PDB entry 5VQU | X-ray diffraction, 2.60 A resolution | chains A and B

Chain A:
Protein: Reverse transcriptase/ribonuclease H
Source organism: Human immunodeficiency virus type 1 group M subtype B (isolate BH10)
Notes: EC 2.7.7.49, 2.7.7.7, 3.1.26.13; fragment: p66
UniProt: P03366 (POL_HV1B1); residues 1-555 here correspond to UniProt positions 600-1154 (UniProt number = residue number + 599)
Chain sequence (557 residues; row label = number of the first residue in the row; numbers below 1 keep their minus sign (Met-1 is residue -1)):
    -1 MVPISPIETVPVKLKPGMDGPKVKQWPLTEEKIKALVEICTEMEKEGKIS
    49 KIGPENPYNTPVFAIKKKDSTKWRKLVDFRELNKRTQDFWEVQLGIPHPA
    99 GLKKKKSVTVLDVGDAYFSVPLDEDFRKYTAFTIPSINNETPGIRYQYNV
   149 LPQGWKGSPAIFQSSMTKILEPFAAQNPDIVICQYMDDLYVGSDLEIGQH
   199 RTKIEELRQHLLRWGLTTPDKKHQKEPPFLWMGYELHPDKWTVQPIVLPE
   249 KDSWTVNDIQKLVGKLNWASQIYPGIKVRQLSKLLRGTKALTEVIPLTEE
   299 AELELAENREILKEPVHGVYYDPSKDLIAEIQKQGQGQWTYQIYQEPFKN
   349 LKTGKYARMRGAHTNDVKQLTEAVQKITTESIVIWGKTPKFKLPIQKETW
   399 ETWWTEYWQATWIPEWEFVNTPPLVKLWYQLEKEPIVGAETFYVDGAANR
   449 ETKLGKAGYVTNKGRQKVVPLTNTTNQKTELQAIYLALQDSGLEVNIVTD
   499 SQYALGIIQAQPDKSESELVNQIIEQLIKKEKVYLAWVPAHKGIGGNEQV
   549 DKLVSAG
Unresolved in the structure: 64-70, 553-555
Sequence notes: initiating methionine (-1); expression tag (0); engineered mutation Ala172 (Lys771 in P03366), Ala173 (Lys772 in P03366), Cys181 (Tyr780 in P03366), Ser280 (Cys879 in P03366)
Small-molecule neighbours: 9JP (N-(6-cyano-3-{2-[2-(2,4-dioxo-3,4-dihydropyrimidin-1(2H)-yl)ethoxy]phenoxy}-4-methylnaphthalen-1-yl)-2-fluoro-N-methylacetamide): Pro95, Leu100, Lys101, Lys102, Lys103, Val106, Val179, Cys181, Gln182, Tyr183, Tyr188, Gly190, Phe227, Leu228, Trp229, Leu234, His235, Pro236, Tyr318
Swiss-Prot annotation at these positions:
  - region: Phe227 to His235 (RT 'primer grip')
  - motif: Trp398 to Trp414 (Tryptophan repeat motif)
  - binding site (Mg(2+)): Asp110, Asp185, Asp186, Asp443, Glu478, Asp498, Asp549
  - site: Trp401 (Essential for RT p66/p51 heterodimerization), Trp414 (Essential for RT p66/p51 heterodimerization), Phe440, Tyr441 (Cleavage)

Chain B:
Protein: p51 RT
Source organism: Human immunodeficiency virus type 1 group M subtype B (isolate BH10)
Notes: fragment: p51
UniProt: P03366 (POL_HV1B1); residues 1-428 here correspond to UniProt positions 600-1027 (UniProt number = residue number + 599)
Chain sequence (428 residues; numbered 1 to 428; the number before each row is that of its first residue):
     1 PISPIETVPVKLKPGMDGPKVKQWPLTEEKIKALVEICTEMEKEGKISKI
    51 GPENPYNTPVFAIKKKDSTKWRKLVDFRELNKRTQDFWEVQLGIPHPAGL
   101 KKKKSVTVLDVGDAYFSVPLDEDFRKYTAFTIPSINNETPGIRYQYNVLP
   151 QGWKGSPAIFQSSMTKILEPFKKQNPDIVIYQYMDDLYVGSDLEIGQHRT
   201 KIEELRQHLLRWGLTTPDKKHQKEPPFLWMGYELHPDKWTVQPIVLPEKD
   251 SWTVNDIQKLVGKLNWASQIYPGIKVRQLSKLLRGTKALTEVIPLTEEAE
   301 LELAENREILKEPVHGVYYDPSKDLIAEIQKQGQGQWTYQIYQEPFKNLK
   351 TGKYARMRGAHTNDVKQLTEAVQKITTESIVIWGKTPKFKLPIQKETWET
   401 WWTEYWQATWIPEWEFVNTPPLVKLWYQ
Unresolved in the structure: 1-4, 89-92, 213-231
Sequence notes: engineered mutation Ser280 (Cys879 in P03366)
Swiss-Prot annotation at these positions:
  - region: Phe227 to His235 (RT 'primer grip')
  - motif: Trp398 to Trp414 (Tryptophan repeat motif)
  - binding site (Mg(2+)): Asp110, Asp185, Asp186
  - site (Essential for RT p66/p51 heterodimerization): Trp401, Trp414

Interface between chain A and chain B:
Residue-residue contacts (109; chain A residue first):
  Val8(A) - Glu53(B)
  Pro9(A) - Glu53(B)
  Gln85(A) - Glu53(B)  hydrogen bond (side chain-backbone)
  Asp86(A) - Lys20(B)  salt bridge
  Asp86(A) - Pro55(B)
  Phe87(A) - Pro52(B)
  Phe87(A) - Glu53(B)
  Trp88(A) - Pro52(B)  hydrogen bond (backbone-backbone)
  Trp88(A) - Asn54(B)
  Trp88(A) - Pro55(B)
  Trp88(A) - Asn57(B)
  Trp88(A) - Thr131(B)
  Trp88(A) - Pro140(B)  hydrogen bond (side chain-backbone)
  Trp88(A) - Arg143(B)
  Glu89(A) - Pro140(B)
  Val90(A) - Pro140(B)
  Leu92(A) - Asn137(B)
  Leu92(A) - Pro140(B)
  Gly93(A) - Asn137(B)
  Ile94(A) - Asn137(B)
  Pro95(A) - Asn136(B)
  Pro95(A) - Asn137(B)
  His96(A) - Asn136(B)  hydrogen bond (backbone-side chain)
  Gly99(A) - Asn136(B)
  Ala158(A) - Pro52(B)
  Gln161(A) - Pro140(B)
  Ser162(A) - Pro52(B)
  Gln373(A) - Thr397(B)  hydrogen bond
  Gln373(A) - Thr400(B)
  Gln373(A) - Trp401(B)  hydrogen bond
  Thr376(A) - Trp401(B)
  Ile380(A) - Pro25(B)  hydrophobic
  Ile380(A) - Leu26(B)
  Ile380(A) - Thr27(B)
  Val381(A) - Pro25(B)  hydrophobic
  Val381(A) - Ile135(B)
  Val381(A) - Asn136(B)  hydrogen bond (backbone-backbone)
  Ile382(A) - Ile135(B)
  Ile382(A) - Asn136(B)
  Trp383(A) - Ile135(B)
  Gly384(A) - Thr27(B)
  Gly384(A) - Glu28(B)  hydrogen bond (backbone-backbone)
  Gly384(A) - Ile135(B)
  Trp402(A) - Lys331(B)  hydrogen bond (backbone-side chain)
  Trp402(A) - His361(B)
  Trp402(A) - Asp364(B)
  Tyr405(A) - Lys331(B)  hydrogen bond (backbone-side chain)
  Trp406(A) - Lys331(B)
  Trp406(A) - Val417(B)
  Trp406(A) - Asn418(B)
  Trp406(A) - Thr419(B)
  Trp406(A) - Pro420(B)
  Trp406(A) - Pro421(B)
  Gln407(A) - Lys331(B)  hydrogen bond (backbone-side chain)
  Gln407(A) - Asp364(B)
  Gln407(A) - Pro392(B)
  Gln407(A) - Ile393(B)
  Gln407(A) - Gln394(B)
  Gln407(A) - Val417(B)  hydrogen bond (side chain-backbone)
  Gln407(A) - Asn418(B)
  Ala408(A) - Asp364(B)
  Ala408(A) - Pro392(B)  hydrogen bond (backbone-backbone)
  Ala408(A) - Ile393(B)
  Thr409(A) - Asp364(B)
  Trp410(A) - Thr362(B)
  Trp410(A) - Asn363(B)
  Trp410(A) - Val365(B)  hydrophobic
  Trp410(A) - Trp401(B)
  Trp410(A) - Tyr405(B)
  Pro412(A) - Trp401(B)  hydrophobic
  Pro433(A) - Asn255(B)
  Pro433(A) - Leu289(B)  hydrophobic
  Pro433(A) - Thr290(B)
  Ile434(A) - Thr290(B)
  Val435(A) - Thr290(B)
  Thr439(A) - Lys287(B)
  Thr439(A) - Ala288(B)
  Thr439(A) - Leu289(B)  hydrogen bond (side chain-backbone)
  Tyr441(A) - Val254(B)
  Tyr441(A) - Gln258(B)
  Tyr441(A) - Thr286(B)
  Tyr441(A) - Lys287(B)  hydrogen bond (side chain-backbone)
  Val458(A) - Thr286(B)
  Thr459(A) - Thr286(B)  hydrogen bond (backbone-side chain)
  Asn460(A) - Thr286(B)
  Asn460(A) - Lys287(B)
  Asn460(A) - Ala288(B)
  Asn494(A) - Leu289(B)
  Val496(A) - Leu289(B)  hydrophobic
  Leu503(A) - Leu422(B)  hydrophobic
  Gly504(A) - Pro420(B)
  Tyr532(A) - Asn255(B)  hydrogen bond
  Tyr532(A) - Leu289(B)  hydrophobic
  Trp535(A) - Leu422(B)  hydrophobic
  Trp535(A) - Trp426(B)  hydrophobic
  Val536(A) - Gln258(B)
  Pro537(A) - Gly262(B)
  Pro537(A) - Asn265(B)
  Lys540(A) - Asn265(B)
  Lys540(A) - Val276(B)
  Lys540(A) - Ser280(B)  hydrogen bond (backbone-side chain)
  Gly541(A) - Ser280(B)
  Ile542(A) - Val261(B)  hydrophobic
  Ile542(A) - Leu283(B)  hydrophobic
  Gly543(A) - Leu283(B)  hydrogen bond (backbone-backbone)
  Gly543(A) - Arg284(B)
  Gly543(A) - Gly285(B)
  Gly544(A) - Gly285(B)
  Gly544(A) - Thr286(B)
Also at the interface, not in a pair above, chain A (65 interface residues in all): Leu100, Ile159, Glu169, Cys181, Met357, Thr369, Thr377, Thr386, Gln500, Gln507, Ala508, Ala534
Also at the interface, not in a pair above, chain B (58 interface residues in all): Lys49, Tyr56, Glu138, Trp337, Leu368, Glu396

Summary:
The interface between chain A and chain B involves 65 residues on one side and 58 on the other; the contacts
include 19 hydrogen bonds and 1 salt bridge. Among the polar pairs are Asp86(A)-Lys20(B), Gln85(A)-Glu53(B)
and Trp88(A)-Pro140(B). Bound to chain A: compound 9JP.
Chain A is Reverse transcriptase/ribonuclease H and chain B is p51 RT, both from Human immunodeficiency virus
type 1 group M subtype B (isolate BH10); the structure, Crystal Structure of HIV-1 Reverse Transcriptase
(Y181C) Variant in Complex with
N-(6-cyano-3-(2-(2-(2,4-dioxo-3,4-dihydropyrimidin-1(2H)-yl)ethoxy)phenoxy)-4-methylnaphthalen-1-yl)-2-fluoro-N-methylacetamide
(JLJ683), a Non-nucleoside Inhibitor, was determined by X-ray diffraction (same publication as 5VQQ, 5VQR,
5VQS, 5VQT, 5VQV, 5VQW and 3 further entries).
